Entry 8G75 (electron microscopy, 3.40 A resolution); this record covers chains A and F of the 6 polymer chains in the assembly.

Chain A:
Name: Spike glycoprotein
Source organism: Severe acute respiratory syndrome coronavirus 2
Reference sequence: P0DTC2 (SPIKE_SARS2); numbering as in UniProt (aligned over 14-1211)
Amino-acid sequence (1234 residues; each row starts with the number of its first residue):
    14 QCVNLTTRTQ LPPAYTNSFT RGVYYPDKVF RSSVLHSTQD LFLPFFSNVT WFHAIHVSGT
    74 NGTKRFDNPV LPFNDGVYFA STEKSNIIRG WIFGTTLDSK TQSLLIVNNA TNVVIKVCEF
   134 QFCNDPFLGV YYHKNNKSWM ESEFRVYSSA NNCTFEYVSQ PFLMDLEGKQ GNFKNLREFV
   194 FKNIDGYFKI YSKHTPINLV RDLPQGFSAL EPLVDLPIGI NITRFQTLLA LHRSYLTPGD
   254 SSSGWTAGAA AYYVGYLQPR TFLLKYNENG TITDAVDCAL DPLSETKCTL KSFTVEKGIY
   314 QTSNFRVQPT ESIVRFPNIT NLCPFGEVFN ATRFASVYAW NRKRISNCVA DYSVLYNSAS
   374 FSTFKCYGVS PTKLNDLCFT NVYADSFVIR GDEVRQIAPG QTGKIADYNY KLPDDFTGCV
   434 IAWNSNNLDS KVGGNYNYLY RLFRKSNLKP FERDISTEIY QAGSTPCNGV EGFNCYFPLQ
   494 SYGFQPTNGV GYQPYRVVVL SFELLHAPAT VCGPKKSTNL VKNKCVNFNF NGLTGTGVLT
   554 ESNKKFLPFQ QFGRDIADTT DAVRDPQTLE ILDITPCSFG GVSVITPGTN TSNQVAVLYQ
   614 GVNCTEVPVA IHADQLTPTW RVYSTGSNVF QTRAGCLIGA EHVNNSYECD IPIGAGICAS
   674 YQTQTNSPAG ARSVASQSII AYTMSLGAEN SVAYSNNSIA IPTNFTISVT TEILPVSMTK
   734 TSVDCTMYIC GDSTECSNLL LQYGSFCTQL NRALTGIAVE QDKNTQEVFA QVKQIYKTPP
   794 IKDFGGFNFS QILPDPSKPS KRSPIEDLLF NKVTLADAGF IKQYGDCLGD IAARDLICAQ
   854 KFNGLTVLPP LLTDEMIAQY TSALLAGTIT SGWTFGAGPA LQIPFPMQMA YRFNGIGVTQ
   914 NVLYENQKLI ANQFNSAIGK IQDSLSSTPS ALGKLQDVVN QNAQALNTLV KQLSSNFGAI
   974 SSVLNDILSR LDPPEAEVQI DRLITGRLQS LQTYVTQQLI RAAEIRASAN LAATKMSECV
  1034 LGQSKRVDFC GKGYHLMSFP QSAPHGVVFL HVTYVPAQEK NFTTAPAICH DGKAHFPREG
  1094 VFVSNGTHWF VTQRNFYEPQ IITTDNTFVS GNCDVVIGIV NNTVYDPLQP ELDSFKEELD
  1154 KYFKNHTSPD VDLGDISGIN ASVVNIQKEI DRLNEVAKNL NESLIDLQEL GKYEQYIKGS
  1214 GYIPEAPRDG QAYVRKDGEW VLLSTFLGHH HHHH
Unresolved in the structure: 181-183, 621-640, 677-689, 828-854, 1148-1247
Construct notes: conflict Gly614 (Asp in P0DTC2), Ala682 (Arg in P0DTC2), Gly683 (Arg in P0DTC2), Pro817 (Phe in P0DTC2), Pro892 (Ala in P0DTC2), Pro899 (Ala in P0DTC2), Pro942 (Ala in P0DTC2), Pro986 (Lys in P0DTC2), Pro987 (Val in P0DTC2); expression tag (1212-1247)
Swiss-Prot annotation at these positions:
  - region: Asn280 to Cys301 (Putative superantigen), Arg403 to Asp405 (Integrin-binding motif), Asn448 to Phe456 (Immunodominant HLA epitope recognized by the CD8+), Pro681, Ala684 (Putative superantigen), Ser816 to Tyr837 (Fusion peptide 1), Lys835 to Phe855 (Fusion peptide 2), Asp1163 to Glu1202 (Heptad repeat 2)
  - site (Cleavage): Arg685, Ser686, Arg815, Ser816
  - glycosylation: Asn17 (N-linked (GlcNAc...) (complex) asparagine), Asn61 (N-linked (GlcNAc...) (hybrid) asparagine), Asn74 (N-linked (GlcNAc...) (complex) asparagine), Asn122 (N-linked (GlcNAc...) (hybrid) asparagine), Asn149 (N-linked (GlcNAc...) (complex) asparagine), Asn165 (N-linked (GlcNAc...) (complex) asparagine), Asn234 (N-linked (GlcNAc...) (high mannose) asparagine), Asn282 (N-linked (GlcNAc...) (complex) asparagine), Thr323 (O-linked (GalNAc) threonine), Ser325 (O-linked (HexNAc...) serine), Asn331 (N-linked (GlcNAc...) (complex) asparagine), Asn343 (N-linked (GlcNAc...) (complex) asparagine), Asn603 (N-linked (GlcNAc...) (hybrid) asparagine), Asn616 (N-linked (GlcNAc...) (complex) asparagine), Asn657 (N-linked (GlcNAc...) (complex) asparagine), Thr676 (O-linked (GlcNAc...) threonine), Thr678 (O-linked (GlcNAc...) threonine), Asn709 (N-linked (GlcNAc...) (high mannose) asparagine), Asn717 (N-linked (GlcNAc...) (hybrid) asparagine), Asn801 (N-linked (GlcNAc...) (hybrid) asparagine) and 6 more in UniProt
  - natural variant: Leu18 (L18F: In strain: Beta/B.1.351, Gamma/P.1 and 1 more), Thr19 (T19I: In strain: Omicron/BQ.1.1, Omicron/XBB.1.5 and 1 more; T19R: In strain: Delta/B.1.617.2, Omicron/BA.2 and 4 more), Thr20 (T20N: In strain: Gamma/P.1), Leu24 to Ala27 (sequence variant, change not given here; In strain: Omicron/BA.2, Omicron/BA.2.12.1 and 6 more), Pro26 (P26S: In strain: Gamma/P.1), Gln52 (Q52H: In strain: Omicron/EG.5.1), Ala67 (A67V: In strain: Eta/B.1.525, Omicron/BA.1), His69 to Val70 (deletion: In strain: Alpha/B.1.1.7, Eta/B.1.525 and 5 more), Gly75 (G75V: In strain: Lambda/C.37), Thr76 (T76I: In strain: Lambda/C.37), Asp80 (D80A: In strain: Beta/B.1.351), Val83 (V83A: In strain: Omicron/XBB.1.5, Omicron/EG.5.1), 80 further natural variant entries in UniProt
  - mutagenesis: His69 to Val70 (Increased incorporation of cleaved spike into virions), Asn121 (N121Q: Partial loss of biliverdin affinity), Arg190 (R190K: Partial loss of biliverdin affinity), Asn234 (N234Q: Increased resistance to neutralizing antibodies), Asn331 (N331Q: Reduced viral infectivity), Asn343 (N343Q: Reduced viral infectivity), Leu452 (L452R: Increased resistance to neutralizing antibodies. Decreases HLA binding to NF9 epitope. Increased binding affinity to human ACE2), Tyr453 (Y453F: Decreased HLA binding to NF9 epitope. Increased binding affinity to human ACE2), Ala475 (A475V: Increased resistance to neutralizing antibodies), Val483 (V483A: Increased resistance to neutralizing antibodies), Glu484 (E484D: Increased replication in human TMEM106B overexpressing cells), Phe490 (F490L: Increased resistance to neutralizing antibodies and human covalescent sera neutralization), 11 further mutagenesis entries in UniProt
Disulfides: Cys15-Cys136, Cys131-Cys166, Cys291-Cys301, Cys379-Cys432, Cys391-Cys525, Cys480-Cys488, Cys538-Cys590, Cys617-Cys649, Cys662-Cys671, Cys738-Cys760, Cys743-Cys749, Cys1032-Cys1043, Cys1082-Cys1126
Covalently attached groups: N-acetylglucosamine (NAG) linked to Asn234, Asn282, Asn331, Asn343, Asn603, Asn616, Asn657, Asn709, Asn717, Asn801, Asn1074, Asn1098, Asn1134

Chain F:
Name: Nanosota-4
Source organism: Vicugna pacos
Amino-acid sequence (148 residues; row label = number of the first residue in the row):
     1 QVQLQESGGG LVQPGGSLRL SCAASGFTLD YYAIGWFRQA PGKEREGVSC ISSSGGRTNY
    61 ADSVKGRFTI SRDNTKNTVY LQMNSLKPED TAVYYCAAWE ASRWYCPLQF SADFSSWGQG
   121 TQVTVSSGGQ HHHHHHGAYP YDVPDYAS
Unresolved in the structure: 128-148
Disulfides: Cys22-Cys96

Interface between chain A and chain F:
Residue-residue contacts - 28 pairs, chain A then chain F:
  Ala475(A) - Tyr31(F)  hydrophobic
  Ser477(A) - Ser54(F)  hydrogen bond
  Thr478(A) - Ser54(F)  hydrogen bond
  Thr478(A) - Gly55(F)
  Thr478(A) - Gly56(F)
  Val483(A) - Asn74(F)
  Val483(A) - Thr75(F)
  Glu484(A) - Asn74(F)  hydrogen bond (backbone-side chain)
  Glu484(A) - Thr75(F)  hydrogen bond (backbone-side chain)
  Gly485(A) - Asp30(F)
  Gly485(A) - Asn74(F)
  Gly485(A) - Thr75(F)
  Phe486(A) - Leu29(F)
  Phe486(A) - Asp30(F)  hydrogen bond (backbone-side chain)
  Phe486(A) - Ser53(F)
  Phe486(A) - Ser54(F)
  Phe486(A) - Arg72(F)
  Phe486(A) - Asp73(F)
  Phe486(A) - Asn74(F)  hydrogen bond (backbone-side chain)
  Phe486(A) - Thr78(F)
  Phe486(A) - Val79(F)  hydrophobic
  Asn487(A) - Asp30(F)  hydrogen bond (backbone-backbone)
  Asn487(A) - Tyr31(F)
  Asn487(A) - Ser53(F)
  Asn487(A) - Ser54(F)
  Tyr489(A) - Thr28(F)
  Tyr489(A) - Asp30(F)
  Tyr489(A) - Tyr31(F)  hydrogen bond
Also at the interface, not in a pair above, chain A (10 interface residues in all): Cys488
Also at the interface, not in a pair above, chain F (15 interface residues in all): Asn77

Summary:
Chain A and chain F form an interface of 10 and 15 residues respectively; the contacts include 8 hydrogen
bonds. Among the polar pairs are Ser477(A)-Ser54(F), Thr478(A)-Ser54(F) and Glu484(A)-Asn74(F).
N-acetylglucosamine is covalently linked to Asn234(A), Asn282(A), Asn331(A), Asn343(A), Asn603(A) and
Asn616(A) and 7 more.
Here chain A is Spike glycoprotein (Severe acute respiratory syndrome coronavirus 2) and chain F is Nanosota-4
(Vicugna pacos). Entry 8G75 (SARS-CoV-2 spike/Nb4 complex with 2 RBDs up and 3 Nb4 bound) was determined by
electron microscopy (same publication as 8G72, 8G73 and 8G74).
